PDB entry 8AXF | X-ray diffraction, 2.54 A resolution | chains A and C of the 5 polymer chains in the assembly

# Chain A (and C)
Molecule: Nucleocapsid protein
Source organism: Emaravirus fici
Notes: fragment: nucleoprotein; engineered mutation(s): N45; chain C of this document is another copy of the same molecule, construct and numbering; everything in this record applies to it too
UniProt: I2FFM8 (I2FFM8_9VIRU); residues 0-314 here correspond to UniProt positions 1-315 (UniProt number = residue number + 1)
Sequence (315 residues; each row starts with the number of its first residue; numbering starts at 0):
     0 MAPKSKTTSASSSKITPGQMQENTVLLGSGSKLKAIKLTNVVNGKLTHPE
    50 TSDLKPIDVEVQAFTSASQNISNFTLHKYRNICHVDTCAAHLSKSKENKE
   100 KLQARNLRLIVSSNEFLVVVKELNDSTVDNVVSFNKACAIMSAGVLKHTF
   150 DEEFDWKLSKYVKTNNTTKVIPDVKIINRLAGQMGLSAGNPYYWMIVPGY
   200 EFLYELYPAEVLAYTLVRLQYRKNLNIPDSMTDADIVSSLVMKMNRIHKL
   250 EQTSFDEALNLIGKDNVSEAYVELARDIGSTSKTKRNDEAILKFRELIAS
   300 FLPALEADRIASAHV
Unresolved in the structure: 0-50, 67-70, 313-314 (chain C: 0-50, 313-314)
Bound ions: Mg2+: Gln182 (shared with 2 residues of chain Q)
From the paper describing this entry:
  - binding site for the 42-nt RNA strand: Phe201, Pro227

# Interface between chain A and chain C
Pairs across the interface (76):
  Leu53(A) - Asn105(C)
  Lys54(A) - Arg104(C)  hydrogen bond (backbone-side chain)
  Lys54(A) - Asn105(C)
  Pro55(A) - Arg104(C)
  Pro55(A) - Asn105(C)
  Pro55(A) - Leu106(C)
  Pro55(A) - Arg107(C)
  Ile56(A) - Arg104(C)
  Ile56(A) - Asn105(C)  hydrogen bond (backbone-backbone)
  Ile56(A) - Leu106(C)  hydrophobic
  Ile56(A) - Arg107(C)  hydrogen bond (backbone-backbone)
  Asp57(A) - Arg107(C)  salt bridge
  Val58(A) - Asn97(C)
  Val58(A) - Leu106(C)  hydrophobic
  Val58(A) - Arg107(C)
  Val58(A) - Leu108(C)  hydrophobic
  Glu59(A) - His90(C)
  Val60(A) - Thr86(C)
  Val60(A) - Ala89(C)  hydrophobic
  Val60(A) - His90(C)
  Val60(A) - Ile109(C)  hydrophobic
  Gln61(A) - Ala89(C)
  Gln61(A) - Lys93(C)  hydrogen bond (backbone-side chain)
  Ala62(A) - Ala89(C)
  Ala62(A) - Ser92(C)
  Ala62(A) - Lys93(C)  hydrogen bond (backbone-side chain)
  Ala62(A) - Ile175(C)  hydrophobic
  Phe63(A) - Ser92(C)  hydrogen bond (backbone-side chain)
  Phe63(A) - Lys93(C)
  Phe63(A) - Lys174(C)
  Phe63(A) - Ile175(C)
  Phe63(A) - Ile176(C)  hydrogen bond (backbone-backbone)
  Phe63(A) - Arg178(C)
  Thr64(A) - Lys174(C)
  Leu211(A) - Phe293(C)  hydrophobic
  Leu215(A) - Phe293(C)  hydrophobic
  Leu215(A) - Ile297(C)
  Leu215(A) - Phe300(C)  hydrophobic
  Leu218(A) - Phe293(C)  hydrophobic
  Leu218(A) - Arg294(C)
  Gln219(A) - Arg294(C)
  Gln219(A) - Ile297(C)
  Tyr220(A) - Leu304(C)
  Tyr220(A) - Arg308(C)  hydrogen bond
  Asp232(A) - Ile290(C)
  Asp232(A) - Arg294(C)  salt bridge
  Val236(A) - Ile290(C)  hydrophobic
  Ser237(A) - Asn286(C)  hydrogen bond
  Val240(A) - Arg285(C)
  Val240(A) - Asn286(C)
  Val240(A) - Ala289(C)  hydrophobic
  Met241(A) - Lys282(C)
  Asn244(A) - Arg285(C)
  Leu249(A) - Arg285(C)
  Glu250(A) - Thr280(C)
  Glu250(A) - Arg285(C)  salt bridge
  Phe254(A) - Arg285(C)
  Phe254(A) - Glu288(C)
  Phe254(A) - Ala289(C)  hydrophobic
  Phe254(A) - Lys292(C)
  Asp255(A) - Lys292(C)  salt bridge
  Leu258(A) - Lys292(C)
  Leu258(A) - Leu296(C)  hydrophobic
  Lys263(A) - Leu296(C)
  Lys263(A) - Ser299(C)
  Lys263(A) - Phe300(C)
  Val266(A) - Phe300(C)  hydrophobic
  Ser267(A) - Phe300(C)
  Tyr270(A) - Ile297(C)
  Tyr270(A) - Phe300(C)  hydrophobic
  Tyr270(A) - Leu304(C)  hydrophobic
  Val271(A) - Leu304(C)
  Ala274(A) - Leu304(C)  hydrophobic
  Arg275(A) - Asp307(C)  salt bridge
  Arg275(A) - Arg308(C)
  Arg275(A) - Ser311(C)
Interface residues without a listed pair, chain A (40 interface residues in all): Ser65, Ala233, Leu239, Met243, Ile277
Interface residues without a listed pair, chain C (37 interface residues in all): Lys100, Val119, Ala303

# Overview
The interface between chain A and chain C involves 40 residues on one side and 37 on the other; the contacts
include 9 hydrogen bonds and 5 salt bridges. Among the polar pairs are Asp57(A)-Arg107(C), Asp232(A)-Arg294(C)
and Glu250(A)-Arg285(C). The paper reports a binding site for the 42-nt RNA strand at Phe201(A) and Pro227(A).
Both chains are Nucleocapsid protein (Emaravirus fici). Entry 8AXF (Crystal structure of FMV N bound to 42-mer
ssRNA) was determined by X-ray diffraction (same publication as 8AX4).
